8EGR - chains J and I of the 24 polymer chains in the assembly; structure by electron microscopy, 3.58 A resolution.

# Chain J (and I)
Protein: gp16, tail stem protein
From: Staphylococcus phage Andhra
Notes: chain I of this document is another copy of the same molecule, construct and numbering; everything in this record applies to it too
Sequence (278 residues; row label = number of the first residue in the row; numbering starts at 0):
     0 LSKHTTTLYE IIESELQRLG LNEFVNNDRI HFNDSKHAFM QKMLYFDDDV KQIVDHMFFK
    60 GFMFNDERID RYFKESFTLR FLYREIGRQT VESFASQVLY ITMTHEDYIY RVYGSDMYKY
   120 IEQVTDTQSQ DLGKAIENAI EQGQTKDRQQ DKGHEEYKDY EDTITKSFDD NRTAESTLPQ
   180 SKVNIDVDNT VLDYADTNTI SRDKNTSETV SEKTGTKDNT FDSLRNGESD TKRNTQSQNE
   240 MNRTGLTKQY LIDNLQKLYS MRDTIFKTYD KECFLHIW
Not modelled in the structure: 0, 177-194

# How chain J and chain I interact
Residue-residue contacts (167):
  Met39(J) - Glu91(I)
  Gln40(J) - Lys59(I)  hydrogen bond
  Gln40(J) - Glu91(I)  hydrogen bond
  Leu43(J) - Lys59(I)
  Leu43(J) - Glu91(I)
  Leu43(J) - Ser95(I)
  Leu43(J) - Leu98(I)
  Tyr44(J) - His55(I)
  Tyr44(J) - Lys59(I)
  Tyr44(J) - Gly60(I)
  Tyr71(J) - Phe61(I)
  Tyr71(J) - Glu105(I)
  Glu74(J) - Met102(I)
  Ser75(J) - Tyr99(I)
  Ser75(J) - Met102(I)
  Leu78(J) - Ser95(I)
  Leu78(J) - Gln96(I)
  Leu78(J) - Leu98(I)  hydrophobic
  Arg79(J) - Gln96(I)
  Arg79(J) - Tyr99(I)
  Arg79(J) - Glu271(I)  salt bridge
  Tyr82(J) - Arg87(I)  hydrogen bond
  Tyr82(J) - Ser92(I)
  Tyr82(J) - Gln96(I)  hydrogen bond
  Tyr117(J) - Arg110(I)
  Ile120(J) - Arg110(I)
  Ile120(J) - Tyr119(I)
  Glu121(J) - Tyr119(I)
  Asp195(J) - Thr176(I)
  Thr196(J) - Ser175(I)
  Asn197(J) - Glu174(I)
  Asn197(J) - Ser175(I)  hydrogen bond (backbone-backbone)
  Thr198(J) - Ala173(I)
  Thr198(J) - Glu174(I)
  Ile199(J) - Thr172(I)
  Ile199(J) - Ala173(I)  hydrogen bond (backbone-backbone)
  Ser200(J) - Arg171(I)
  Ser200(J) - Thr172(I)
  Arg201(J) - Asn170(I)
  Arg201(J) - Arg171(I)  hydrogen bond (backbone-backbone)
  Asp202(J) - Asp169(I)
  Lys203(J) - Asp168(I)
  Lys203(J) - Asp169(I)  hydrogen bond (backbone-backbone)
  Asn204(J) - Phe167(I)
  Asn204(J) - Asp168(I)
  Thr205(J) - Ser166(I)
  Thr205(J) - Phe167(I)  hydrogen bond (backbone-backbone)
  Ser206(J) - Lys165(I)
  Ser206(J) - Ser166(I)
  Glu207(J) - Ile163(I)
  Glu207(J) - Thr164(I)
  Glu207(J) - Lys165(I)  hydrogen bond (backbone-backbone)
  Thr208(J) - Ile163(I)
  Thr208(J) - Thr164(I)
  Val209(J) - Asp161(I)
  Val209(J) - Thr162(I)
  Val209(J) - Ile163(I)  hydrogen bond (backbone-backbone)
  Ser210(J) - Asp161(I)
  Glu211(J) - Tyr159(I)
  Glu211(J) - Glu160(I)
  Glu211(J) - Asp161(I)  hydrogen bond (backbone-backbone)
  Lys212(J) - Glu160(I)  salt bridge
  Thr213(J) - Asp158(I)
  Thr213(J) - Tyr159(I)  hydrogen bond (backbone-backbone)
  Gly214(J) - Lys157(I)
  Gly214(J) - Asp158(I)
  Thr215(J) - Glu155(I)
  Thr215(J) - Tyr156(I)
  Thr215(J) - Lys157(I)  hydrogen bond (backbone-backbone)
  Lys216(J) - Glu154(I)
  Lys216(J) - Glu155(I)
  Lys216(J) - Tyr156(I)
  Asp217(J) - Glu154(I)
  Asp217(J) - Glu155(I)  hydrogen bond (backbone-backbone)
  Asn218(J) - His153(I)
  Thr219(J) - Lys151(I)
  Thr219(J) - Gly152(I)
  Thr219(J) - His153(I)  hydrogen bond (backbone-backbone)
  Phe220(J) - Lys151(I)
  Asp221(J) - Gln149(I)
  Asp221(J) - Asp150(I)
  Asp221(J) - Lys151(I)  salt bridge
  Ser222(J) - Gln148(I)
  Ser222(J) - Gln149(I)
  Ser222(J) - Asp150(I)  hydrogen bond
  Leu223(J) - Arg147(I)
  Leu223(J) - Gln148(I)
  Leu223(J) - Gln149(I)  hydrogen bond (backbone-backbone)
  Arg224(J) - Arg147(I)
  Arg224(J) - Gln148(I)
  Asn225(J) - Lys145(I)
  Asn225(J) - Asp146(I)
  Asn225(J) - Arg147(I)  hydrogen bond (backbone-backbone)
  Gly226(J) - Lys145(I)
  Glu227(J) - Thr144(I)
  Glu227(J) - Lys145(I)  hydrogen bond (backbone-backbone)
  Ser228(J) - Gln143(I)
  Asp229(J) - Gly142(I)
  Asp229(J) - Gln143(I)  hydrogen bond (backbone-backbone)
  Thr230(J) - Glu140(I)
  Thr230(J) - Gln141(I)
  Lys231(J) - Ile139(I)
  Lys231(J) - Glu140(I)
  Lys231(J) - Gln141(I)  hydrogen bond (backbone-backbone)
  Arg232(J) - Ile139(I)
  Arg232(J) - Glu140(I)  salt bridge
  Asn233(J) - Asn137(I)
  Asn233(J) - Ala138(I)
  Asn233(J) - Ile139(I)  hydrogen bond (backbone-backbone)
  Thr234(J) - Asn137(I)
  Thr234(J) - Ala138(I)
  Gln235(J) - Ile135(I)
  Gln235(J) - Glu136(I)
  Gln235(J) - Asn137(I)  hydrogen bond (backbone-backbone)
  Ser236(J) - Ile135(I)
  Gln237(J) - Ala134(I)
  Gln237(J) - Ile135(I)  hydrogen bond (backbone-backbone)
  Asn238(J) - Lys133(I)
  Glu239(J) - Leu131(I)
  Glu239(J) - Gly132(I)
  Glu239(J) - Lys133(I)  hydrogen bond (backbone-backbone)
  Met240(J) - Asp130(I)
  Met240(J) - Leu131(I)
  Met240(J) - Gly132(I)
  Asn241(J) - Gln129(I)
  Asn241(J) - Asp130(I)
  Asn241(J) - Leu131(I)  hydrogen bond (backbone-backbone)
  Arg242(J) - Gln129(I)
  Arg242(J) - Asp130(I)
  Thr243(J) - Ser128(I)  hydrogen bond (backbone-side chain)
  Thr243(J) - Gln129(I)  hydrogen bond (backbone-backbone)
  Gly244(J) - Gln127(I)
  Leu245(J) - Asp125(I)
  Leu245(J) - Gln127(I)  hydrogen bond (backbone-backbone)
  Thr246(J) - Asp125(I)
  Thr246(J) - Thr126(I)
  Lys247(J) - Val123(I)
  Lys247(J) - Thr124(I)
  Lys247(J) - Asp125(I)  hydrogen bond (backbone-backbone)
  Tyr249(J) - Lys118(I)
  Tyr249(J) - Tyr119(I)  hydrophobic
  Tyr249(J) - Gln122(I)
  Tyr249(J) - Val123(I)  hydrogen bond (backbone-backbone)
  Leu250(J) - Tyr119(I)
  Leu250(J) - Gln122(I)
  Ile251(J) - Tyr119(I)
  Ile251(J) - Asn253(I)
  Ile251(J) - Lys256(I)
  Ile251(J) - Met260(I)  hydrophobic
  Asp252(J) - Lys256(I)  salt bridge
  Leu254(J) - Tyr107(I)
  Leu254(J) - Met116(I)  hydrophobic
  Leu254(J) - Met260(I)  hydrophobic
  Gln255(J) - Lys256(I)
  Gln255(J) - Met260(I)
  Tyr258(J) - His104(I)
  Tyr258(J) - Tyr107(I)  hydrophobic
  Tyr258(J) - Thr263(I)  hydrogen bond (side chain-backbone)
  Tyr258(J) - Ile264(I)  hydrogen bond (side chain-backbone)
  Tyr258(J) - Thr267(I)  hydrogen bond
  Arg261(J) - Met102(I)  hydrogen bond (side chain-backbone)
  Arg261(J) - Thr103(I)
  Arg261(J) - Glu105(I)  salt bridge
  Arg261(J) - Asp106(I)  salt bridge
  Asp262(J) - Tyr99(I)  hydrogen bond
  Asp262(J) - Thr103(I)
  Phe265(J) - Tyr99(I)  hydrophobic
Other interface residues (no listed pair), chain J (83 interface residues in all): Arg67, Leu81, Val111, Met116, Tyr156, Gln248, Leu257
Other interface residues (no listed pair), chain I (84 interface residues in all): Val111

# In short
83 residues of chain J and 84 residues of chain I are in contact, with 37 hydrogen bonds and 7 salt bridges.
Polar pairs include Arg79(J)-Glu271(I), Lys212(J)-Glu160(I) and Asp221(J)-Lys151(I).
Chain J and chain I are both gp16, tail stem protein (Staphylococcus phage Andhra); the structure, Upper tail
structure of Staphylococcus phage Andhra, was determined by electron microscopy (same publication as 8EGS,
8EGT and 8EJ5).
